Entry 3WWM (X-ray diffraction, 2.80 A resolution); this record covers chain A.

== Chain A ==
Protein: Putative acetylglutamate kinase-like protein
From: Thermus thermophilus HB27
UniProtKB: O50147 (ARBL_THET2); residues 1-269 here = UniProt positions 1-269
Chain sequence (269 residues; each row starts with the number of its first residue):
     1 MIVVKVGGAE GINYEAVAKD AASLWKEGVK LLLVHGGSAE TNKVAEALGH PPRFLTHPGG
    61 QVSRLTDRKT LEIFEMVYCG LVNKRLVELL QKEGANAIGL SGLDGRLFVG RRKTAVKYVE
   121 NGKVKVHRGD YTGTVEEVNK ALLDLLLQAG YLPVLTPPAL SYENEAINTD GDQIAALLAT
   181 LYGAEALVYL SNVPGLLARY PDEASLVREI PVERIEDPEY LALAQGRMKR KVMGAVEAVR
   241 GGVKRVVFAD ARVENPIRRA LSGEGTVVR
Small-molecule neighbours: ADP (adenosine-5'-diphosphate): Lys5, Gly7, Gly8, Ala9, His35, Gly36, Gly37, Ser38, Tyr78, Asp172, Tyr200, Met228, Arg230
Curated features (UniProtKB/Swiss-Prot):
  - binding site (ATP): Lys5 to Gly8, Tyr78
  - binding site (substrate): Arg64, Asn168
  - site (Transition state stabilizer): Lys5, Lys231
  - mutagenesis: His57 (H57A: Shows reduced activity), Arg111 (R111E: Shows reduced activity), Arg112 (R112E: Shows reduced activity), Lys113 (K113E: Loss of activity), Lys117 (K117E: Does not bind LysW), Lys123 (K123E: Does not bind LysW), Lys125 (K125E: Does not bind LysW), Arg128 (R128E: Does not bind LysW), Arg227 (R227E: Still binds LysW, but shows reduced activity), Arg230 (R230E: Still binds LysW, but shows reduced activity), Lys231 (K231E: Still binds LysW, but shows reduced activity)

== In short ==
Bound to chain A: ADP. From UniProt: 5 ATP-binding residues, substrate-binding residues Arg64 and Asn168 and
11 mutagenesis sites.
Chain A is Putative acetylglutamate kinase-like protein (Thermus thermophilus HB27); the structure, Crystal
structure of LysZ from Thermus thermophilus with ADP, was determined by X-ray diffraction (same publication as
3WWL and 3WWN).
